Entry 1OIE (X-ray diffraction, 2.33 A resolution); this record covers chain A.

# Chain A
Protein: Protein usha
Organism: Escherichia coli
Notes: EC 3.1.3.5, 3.6.1.45
UniProtKB: P07024 (USHA_ECOLI); residue numbers follow UniProt; this construct covers 26-550
Sequence (532 residues; each row starts with the number of its first residue):
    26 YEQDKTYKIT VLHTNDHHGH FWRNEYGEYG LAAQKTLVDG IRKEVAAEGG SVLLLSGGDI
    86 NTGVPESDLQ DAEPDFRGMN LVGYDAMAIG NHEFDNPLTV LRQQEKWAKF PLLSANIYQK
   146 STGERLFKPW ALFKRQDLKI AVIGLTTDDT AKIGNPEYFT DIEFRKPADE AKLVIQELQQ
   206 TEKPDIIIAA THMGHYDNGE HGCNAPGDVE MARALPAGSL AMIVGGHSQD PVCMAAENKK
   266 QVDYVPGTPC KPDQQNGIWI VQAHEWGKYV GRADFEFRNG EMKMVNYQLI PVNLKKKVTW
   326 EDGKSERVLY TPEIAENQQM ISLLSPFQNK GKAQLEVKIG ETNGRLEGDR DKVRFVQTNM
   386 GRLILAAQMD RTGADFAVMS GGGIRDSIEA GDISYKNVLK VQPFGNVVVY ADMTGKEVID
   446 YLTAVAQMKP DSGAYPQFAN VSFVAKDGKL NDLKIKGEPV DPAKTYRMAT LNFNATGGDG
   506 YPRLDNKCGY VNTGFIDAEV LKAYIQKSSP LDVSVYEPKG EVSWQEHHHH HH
Not modelled in the structure: 324-329, 552-557
Differences from the reference sequence: engineered mutation Cys228 (Ser in P10725), Cys513 (Pro in P10725)
Swiss-Prot annotation at these positions:
  - binding site (Zn(2+)): Asp41, His43, Asp84, Asn116, His217, His252, Gln254
  - binding site (substrate): Arg375 to Arg379, Phe498 to Asp504
  - site (Transition state stabilizer): His117, Asp120
Disulfides: Cys228-Cys513, Cys258-Cys275
Bound ions: Ni2+: Asp84, Asn116, His217, His252
Reported in the primary citation:
  - Ni2+ coordination: His252
  - mutagenesis - N180C/G398C: abolished expression

# In short
Asp84, Asn116, His217 and His252 form the Ni2+ site. Curated annotation (UniProt) lists 7 Zn2+-binding
residues and 12 substrate-binding residues. The paper reports that N180C/G398C abolish expression; Ni2+
coordination by His252.
Chain A is Protein usha (Escherichia coli); the structure, 5'-Nucleotidase (E. coli) with an Engineered
Disulfide Bridge (S228C, P513C), was determined by X-ray diffraction together with 1OI8 and 1OID from the same
study.
